8V12 - chain A; structure by electron microscopy, 3.81 A resolution.

# Chain A
Name: Niemann-Pick type C1-related protein
Organism: Plasmodium falciparum 3D7
UniProt: Q8I266 (Q8I266_PLAF7); residue numbers follow UniProt; this construct covers 1-1470
Amino-acid sequence (1470 residues; row label = number of the first residue in the row):
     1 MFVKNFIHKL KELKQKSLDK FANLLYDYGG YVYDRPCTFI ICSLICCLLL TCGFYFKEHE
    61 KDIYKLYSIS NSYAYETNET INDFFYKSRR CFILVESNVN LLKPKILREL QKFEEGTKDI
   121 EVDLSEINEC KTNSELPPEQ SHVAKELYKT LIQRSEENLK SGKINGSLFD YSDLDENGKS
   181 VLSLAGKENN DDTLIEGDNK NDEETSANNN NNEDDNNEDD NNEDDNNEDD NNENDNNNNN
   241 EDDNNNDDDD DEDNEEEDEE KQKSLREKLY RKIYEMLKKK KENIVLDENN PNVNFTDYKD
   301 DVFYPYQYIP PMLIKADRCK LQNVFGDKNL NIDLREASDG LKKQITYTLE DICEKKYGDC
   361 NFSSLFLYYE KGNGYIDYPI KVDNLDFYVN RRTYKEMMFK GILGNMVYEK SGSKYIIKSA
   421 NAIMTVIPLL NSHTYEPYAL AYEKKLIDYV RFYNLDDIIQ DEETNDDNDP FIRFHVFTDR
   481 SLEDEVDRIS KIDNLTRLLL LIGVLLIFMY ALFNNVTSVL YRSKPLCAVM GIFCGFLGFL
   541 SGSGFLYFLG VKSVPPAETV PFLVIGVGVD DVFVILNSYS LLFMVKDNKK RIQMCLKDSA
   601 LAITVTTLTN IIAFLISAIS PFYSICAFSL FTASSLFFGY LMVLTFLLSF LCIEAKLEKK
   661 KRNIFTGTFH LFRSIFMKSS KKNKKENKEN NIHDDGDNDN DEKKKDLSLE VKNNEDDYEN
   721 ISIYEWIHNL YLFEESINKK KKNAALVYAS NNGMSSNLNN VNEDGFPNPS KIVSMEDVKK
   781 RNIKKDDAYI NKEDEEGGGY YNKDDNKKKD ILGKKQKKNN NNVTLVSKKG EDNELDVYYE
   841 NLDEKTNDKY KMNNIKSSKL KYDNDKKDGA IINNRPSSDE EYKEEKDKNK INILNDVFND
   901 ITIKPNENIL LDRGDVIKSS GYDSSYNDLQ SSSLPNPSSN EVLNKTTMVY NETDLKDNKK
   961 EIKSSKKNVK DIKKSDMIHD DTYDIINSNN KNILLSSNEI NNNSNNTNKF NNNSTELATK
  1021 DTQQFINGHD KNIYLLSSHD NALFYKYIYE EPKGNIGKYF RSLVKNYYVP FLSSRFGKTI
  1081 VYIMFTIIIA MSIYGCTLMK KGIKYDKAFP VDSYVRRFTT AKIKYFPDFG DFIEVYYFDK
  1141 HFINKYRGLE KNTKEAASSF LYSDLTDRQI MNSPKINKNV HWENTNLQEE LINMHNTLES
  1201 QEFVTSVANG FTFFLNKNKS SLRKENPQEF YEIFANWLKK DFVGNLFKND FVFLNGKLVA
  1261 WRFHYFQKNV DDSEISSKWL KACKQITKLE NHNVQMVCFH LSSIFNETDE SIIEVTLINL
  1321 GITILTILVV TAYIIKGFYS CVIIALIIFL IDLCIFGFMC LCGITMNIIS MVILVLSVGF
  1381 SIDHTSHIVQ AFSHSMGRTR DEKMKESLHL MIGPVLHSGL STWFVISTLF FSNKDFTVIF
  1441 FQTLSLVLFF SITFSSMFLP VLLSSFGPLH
Not modelled in the structure: 1-2, 181-292, 468, 674-718, 737-1046, 1152-1172
Covalently attached groups: N-acetylglucosamine (NAG) linked to Asn165
Swiss-Prot annotation at these positions:
  - glycosylation (N-linked (GlcNAc...) asparagine): Asn78, Asn165, Asn294, Asn361, Asn1218
  - mutagenesis: Ala1108 (A1108T: Increases resistance to MMV009108, MMV028038 and MMV019662), Ala1208 (A1208E: Increases resistance to MMV028038), Phe1436 (F1436I: Increases resistance to MMV009108, MMV028038 and MMV019662)
What the authors report for this chain:
  - binding site for cholesterol: Arg90, Phe387, Met398, Phe1132, Ala1208, Leu1246, Phe1247
  - conformationally variable residues (loop rearrangement): Lys1101 to Pro1110
  - catalytic residues: Tyr510, Asp570, Asp571, Asp1352, Ser1370, Ser1377, Ser1381, Asp1383, His1384, His1387, Thr1443, Ser1451 (from molecular simulation)

# Summary
N-acetylglucosamine is covalently linked to Asn165. From UniProt: 3 mutagenesis sites. From the paper:
catalytic residues Tyr510, Asp570 and Asp571 among others; a binding site for cholesterol at Arg90, Phe387 and
Met398 among others.
Chain A is Niemann-Pick type C1-related protein (Plasmodium falciparum 3D7); the structure, plasmodium
falciparum Niemann-Pick type C1-related protein form II, was determined by electron microscopy (same
publication as 8V1G and 8V0G).
